8CMU - chains A and B of the 4 polymer chains in the assembly; structure by electron microscopy, 2.41 A resolution.

== Chain A (and B) ==
Name: Coagulation factor XIII A chain
Source organism: Homo sapiens
Notes: EC 2.3.2.13; chain B of this document is another copy of the same molecule, construct and numbering; everything in this record applies to it too
UniProtKB: P00488 (F13A_HUMAN); numbering as in UniProt (aligned over 1-732)
Amino-acid sequence (732 residues; numbered 1 to 732; the number before each row is that of its first residue):
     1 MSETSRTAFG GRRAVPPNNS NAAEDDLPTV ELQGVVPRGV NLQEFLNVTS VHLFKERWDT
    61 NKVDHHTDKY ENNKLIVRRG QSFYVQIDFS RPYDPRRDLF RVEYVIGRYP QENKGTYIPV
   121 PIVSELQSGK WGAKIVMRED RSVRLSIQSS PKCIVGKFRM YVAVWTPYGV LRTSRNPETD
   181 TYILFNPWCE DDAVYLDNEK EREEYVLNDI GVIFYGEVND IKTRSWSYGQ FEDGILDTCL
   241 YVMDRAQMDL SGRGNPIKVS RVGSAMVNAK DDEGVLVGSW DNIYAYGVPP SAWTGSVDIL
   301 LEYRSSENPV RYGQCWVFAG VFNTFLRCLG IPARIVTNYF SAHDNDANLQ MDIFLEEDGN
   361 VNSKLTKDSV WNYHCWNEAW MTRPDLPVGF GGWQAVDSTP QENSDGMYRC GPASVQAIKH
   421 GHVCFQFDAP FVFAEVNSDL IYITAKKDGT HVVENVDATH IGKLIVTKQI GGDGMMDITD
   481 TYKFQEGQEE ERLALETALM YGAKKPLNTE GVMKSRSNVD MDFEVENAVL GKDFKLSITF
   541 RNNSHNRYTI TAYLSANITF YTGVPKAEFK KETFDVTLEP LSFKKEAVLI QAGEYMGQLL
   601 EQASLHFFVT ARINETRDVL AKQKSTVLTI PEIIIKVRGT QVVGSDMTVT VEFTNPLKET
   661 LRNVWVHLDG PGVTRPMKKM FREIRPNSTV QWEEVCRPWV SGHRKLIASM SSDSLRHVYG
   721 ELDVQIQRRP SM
Disordered / not traced: 1-8, 731-732
Swiss-Prot annotation at these positions:
  - active site: C315, H374, D397
  - binding site (Ca(2+)): N437, D439, E486, E491
  - site: R38, G39 (Cleavage)
  - modified residue: S2 (N-acetylserine)
  - glycosylation: N614 (N-linked (GlcNAc...) asparagine)

== Chain A / chain B interface ==
Residue-residue contacts (85):
  F9(A) with D281(B); F560(B), hydrophobic; V564(B); P565(B); K566(B); L600(B), hydrophobic
  G10(A) with W280(B)
  G11(A) with W280(B), hydrogen bond (backbone-backbone); F560(B); T562(B), hydrogen bond (backbone-side chain); V564(B)
  R12(A) with W280(B); H343(B), hydrogen bond; D344(B), salt bridge; W371(B); P400(B), hydrogen bond (side chain-backbone)
  R13(A) with D344(B), salt bridge; V564(B)
  A14(A) with K367(B); V564(B)
  Q33(A) with K447(B)
  R101(A) with D448(B), hydrogen bond (side chain-backbone)
  Q111(A) with K367(B)
  E112(A) with H451(B), salt bridge
  N113(A) with D352(B), hydrogen bond; D368(B), hydrogen bond
  K114(A) with D368(B), salt bridge
  W165(A) with K447(B), hydrogen bond (side chain-backbone); D448(B), hydrogen bond (side chain-backbone); G449(B)
  D249(A) with E402(B)
  K258(A) with E402(B), salt bridge; N403(B), hydrogen bond (side chain-backbone); S404(B)
  R261(A) with S404(B); D405(B), salt bridge
  W280(A) with G10(B); G11(B), hydrogen bond (backbone-backbone); R12(B)
  D281(A) with F9(B)
  H343(A) with R12(B), hydrogen bond
  D344(A) with R12(B), salt bridge; R13(B), salt bridge
  D352(A) with N113(B), hydrogen bond
  K367(A) with A14(B)
  D368(A) with N113(B); K114(B), salt bridge
  W371(A) with R12(B)
  P384(A) with M500(B); Y501(B); G502(B)
  D385(A) with C424(B); Y501(B)
  P400(A) with R12(B), hydrogen bond (backbone-side chain)
  E402(A) with D249(B); K258(B), salt bridge
  N403(A) with K258(B), hydrogen bond (backbone-side chain)
  S404(A) with K258(B); R261(B); F427(B)
  D405(A) with R261(B), salt bridge; V262(B)
  C424(A) with D385(B)
  F427(A) with S404(B); D405(B)
  K447(A) with Q33(B), hydrogen bond; W165(B), hydrogen bond (backbone-side chain)
  D448(A) with L99(B); R101(B); W165(B)
  G449(A) with W165(B)
  H451(A) with E112(B), salt bridge
  M500(A) with P384(B)
  Y501(A) with P384(B)
  G502(A) with P384(B)
  F560(A) with F9(B), hydrophobic; G11(B)
  T562(A) with G11(B), hydrogen bond (side chain-backbone)
  V564(A) with G10(B); G11(B); R13(B); A14(B)
  P565(A) with F9(B)
  K566(A) with F9(B)
  L600(A) with F9(B), hydrophobic
Interface residues without a listed pair, chain A (58 interface residues in all): L99, V262, N282, I283, D346, F354, L386, P387, M407, R409, F425, Q426
Interface residues without a listed pair, chain B (58 interface residues in all): Q111, Q247, N282, D346, F354, P387, G406, M407, R409, F425, Q426

== Summary ==
Chain A and chain B each contribute 58 residues to their interface; the contacts include 18 hydrogen bonds and
12 salt bridges. Polar pairs include R12(A)-D344(B), R13(A)-D344(B) and E112(A)-H451(B). UniProt lists 3
active-site residues and 4 Ca2+-binding residues on chain A.
Both chains are Coagulation factor XIII A chain (Homo sapiens). Entry 8CMU (High resolution structure of the
coagulation Factor XIII A2B2 heterotetramer complex) was determined by electron microscopy, deposited together
with 8CMT.
